6QTX - chains A and B; structure by X-ray diffraction, 1.95 A resolution.

[Chain A]
Molecule: E3 ubiquitin-protein ligase COP1
Source organism: Arabidopsis thaliana
Notes: EC 2.3.2.27
UniProtKB: P43254 (COP1_ARATH); numbering as in UniProt (aligned over 349-675)
Sequence (330 residues; each row starts with the number of its first residue):
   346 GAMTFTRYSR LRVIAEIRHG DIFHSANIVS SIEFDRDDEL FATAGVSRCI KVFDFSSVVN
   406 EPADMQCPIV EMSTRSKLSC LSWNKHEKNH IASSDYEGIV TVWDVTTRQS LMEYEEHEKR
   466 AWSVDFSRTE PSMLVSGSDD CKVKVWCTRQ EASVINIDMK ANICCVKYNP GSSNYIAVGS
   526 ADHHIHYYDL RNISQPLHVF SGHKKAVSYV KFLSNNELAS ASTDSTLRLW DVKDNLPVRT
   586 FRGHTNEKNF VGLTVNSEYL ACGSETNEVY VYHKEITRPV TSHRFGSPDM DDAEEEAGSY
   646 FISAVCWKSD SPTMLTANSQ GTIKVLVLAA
Unresolved in the structure: 346-350, 364-371, 407-410, 631-638
Construct notes: expression tag (346-348)
Modified residues: Cys492 (S-hydroxycysteine; CSO); Cys510 (S-hydroxycysteine; CSO)
Reported in the primary citation:
  - mutagenesis - K422A: increased binding to full-length UVR8
  - mutagenesis - Y441A, W467A: abolished signaling in response to UV-B
  - mutagenesis - K422A: unchanged binding to UV-B-activated full-length UVR8
  - mutagenesis - K422A (4-fold): increased binding to CO VP peptide
  - mutagenesis - K422A: decreased binding to CRY2527-535
  - mutagenesis - Y441A, W467A: decreased binding to UVR8
  - mutagenesis - Y441A, W467A: decreased binding to HY5
  - mutagenesis - K422A, W467A: decreased growth
  - mutagenesis - Y441A: increased growth

[Chain B]
Molecule: Zinc finger protein CONSTANS-LIKE 3
UniProtKB: Q9SK53 (COL3_ARATH); residue numbers follow UniProt; this construct covers 287-294
Sequence (10 residues; row label = number of the first residue in the row):
   286 XGFGVVPSFY
Unresolved in the structure: 286, 295
Construct notes: acetylation (286); expression tag (295)
Modified residues: ACE (acetyl group) at position 286

[Interface between chain A and chain B]
Pairs across the interface (29):
  Ile373(A) - Phe288(B)  hydrophobic
  Ser375(A) - Phe288(B)
  Gly390(A) - Phe288(B)
  Val391(A) - Phe288(B)
  Lys422(A) - Phe288(B)
  Leu423(A) - Phe288(B)
  Tyr441(A) - Phe288(B)
  Tyr441(A) - Gly289(B)  hydrogen bond (side chain-backbone)
  Trp467(A) - Val290(B)
  Trp467(A) - Pro292(B)
  Asp484(A) - Pro292(B)
  Asn507(A) - Pro292(B)
  Asn507(A) - Ser293(B)
  Asn507(A) - Phe294(B)
  Cys509(A) - Pro292(B)
  Ala526(A) - Phe294(B)
  Ala551(A) - Val291(B)  hydrophobic
  Ala551(A) - Pro292(B)
  Ser553(A) - Val291(B)
  Thr568(A) - Val291(B)
  Lys593(A) - Val290(B)
  Lys593(A) - Val291(B)  hydrogen bond (backbone-backbone)
  Asn594(A) - Gly289(B)  hydrogen bond (side chain-backbone)
  Asn594(A) - Val290(B)
  Asn594(A) - Val291(B)
  Phe595(A) - Gly289(B)  hydrogen bond (backbone-backbone)
  Phe595(A) - Val290(B)
  Phe595(A) - Val291(B)  hydrophobic
  Phe595(A) - Pro292(B)
Other interface residues (no listed pair), chain A (19 interface residues in all): Arg465
Other interface residues (no listed pair), chain B (8 interface residues in all): Gly287
The authors on this interface:
  - interface residues, chain B: Phe288(B)

[In short]
19 residues of chain A and 8 residues of chain B are in contact, with 4 hydrogen bonds. Among the polar pairs
are Tyr441(A)-Gly289(B), Asn594(A)-Gly289(B) and Lys593(A)-Val291(B). From the paper: Y441A and W467A of chain
A abolish signaling in response to UV-B; the interface residue Phe288(B).
Here chain A is E3 ubiquitin-protein ligase COP1 (Arabidopsis thaliana) and chain B is Zinc finger protein
CONSTANS-LIKE 3. Entry 6QTX (Crystal structure of an Arabidopsis WD40 domain in complex with a flowering
transcription factor homolog) was determined by X-ray diffraction, deposited together with 6QTO, 6QTQ, 6QTR,
6QTS, 6QTT, 6QTU, 6QTV and 6QTW.
